Entry 8VP4 (X-ray diffraction, 1.51 A resolution); this record covers chains A and C of the 4 polymer chains in the assembly.

[Chain A]
Protein: JF1cpCasp2
From: Homo sapiens
Notes: EC 3.4.22.55
Reference sequence: P42575 (CASP2_HUMAN); the construct has insertions or renumbered stretches relative to UniProt, so the offset changes along the chain: 334-447 = UniProt 334-447; 1176-1333 = UniProt 176-333
Sequence (282 residues; numbered 327 to 1333; 725 numbers in that range are skipped by the numbering (no residue carries them; nothing is unmodelled there); the number before each row is that of its first residue):
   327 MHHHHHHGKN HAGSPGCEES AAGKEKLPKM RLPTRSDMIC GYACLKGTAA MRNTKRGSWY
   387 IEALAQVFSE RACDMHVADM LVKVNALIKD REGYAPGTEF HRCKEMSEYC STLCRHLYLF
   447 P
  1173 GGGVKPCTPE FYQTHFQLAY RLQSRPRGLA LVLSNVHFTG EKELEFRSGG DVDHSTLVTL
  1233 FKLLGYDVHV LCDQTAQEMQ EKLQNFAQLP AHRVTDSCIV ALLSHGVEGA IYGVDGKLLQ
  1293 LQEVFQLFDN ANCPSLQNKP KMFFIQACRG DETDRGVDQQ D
Unresolved in the structure: 327-356, 1173-1186, 1333
Sequence notes: initiating methionine (327); expression tag (328-333); conflict Ala347 (Asp in P42575); linker (1174-1175)

[Chain C]
Protein: AcVDVAD-CHO
Sequence (6 residues; numbered 1 to 6; the number before each row is that of its first residue):
     1 XVDVAX
Modified positions: ACE (acetyl group) at position 1; ASA (aspartic aldehyde) at position 6

[Chain A / chain C interface]
Pairs across the interface (33; chain A residue first):
  Ala375(A) - Ala5(C)  hydrophobic
  Ala376(A) - Val4(C)
  Ala376(A) - Ala5(C)
  Ala376(A) - ASA_6(C)  hydrogen bond (backbone-backbone)
  Met377(A) - Asp3(C)
  Met377(A) - Val4(C)
  Arg378(A) - Val2(C)
  Arg378(A) - Asp3(C)
  Arg378(A) - Val4(C)  hydrogen bond (backbone-backbone)
  Arg378(A) - Ala5(C)
  Arg378(A) - ASA_6(C)
  Asn379(A) - ACE_1(C)
  Asn379(A) - Val2(C)
  Asn379(A) - Asp3(C)
  Thr380(A) - ACE_1(C)
  Thr380(A) - Val2(C)  hydrogen bond (backbone-backbone)
  Thr380(A) - Val4(C)
  Lys381(A) - ACE_1(C)
  Ser384(A) - ASA_6(C)
  Trp385(A) - Asp3(C)  hydrogen bond
  Gly419(A) - Asp3(C)
  Tyr420(A) - ACE_1(C)
  Tyr420(A) - Val2(C)
  Tyr420(A) - Asp3(C)  hydrogen bond (backbone-side chain)
  Ala421(A) - Asp3(C)
  Phe426(A) - Asp3(C)
  Phe426(A) - Ala5(C)  hydrophobic
  Arg1219(A) - ASA_6(C)
  His1277(A) - ASA_6(C)  hydrogen bond (side chain-backbone)
  Gly1278(A) - ASA_6(C)
  Gln1318(A) - ASA_6(C)
  Cys1320(A) - Ala5(C)
  Cys1320(A) - ASA_6(C)  covalent bond
Interface residues without a listed pair, chain A (22 interface residues in all): Arg417, Glu418, Ser1276, Ala1319

[Overview]
22 residues of chain A and 6 residues of chain C are in contact; the contacts include 1 covalent bond and 6
hydrogen bonds. Polar contacts include Trp385(A)-Asp3(C), Tyr420(A)-Asp3(C) and His1277(A)-ASA_6(C).
Chain A is JF1cpCasp2 (Homo sapiens) and chain C is AcVDVAD-CHO; the structure, Crystal Structure of
JF1cpCasp2 with Peptide Inhibitor AcVDVAD-CHO, was determined by X-ray diffraction (same publication as 9C2Y).
